3DGE - chains A and B of the 4 polymer chains in the assembly; structure by X-ray diffraction, 2.80 A resolution.

[Chain A (and B)]
Name: Sensor protein
Organism: Thermotoga maritima
Notes: EC 2.7.13.3; fragment: Cytoplasmic domain; chain B of this document is another copy of the same molecule, construct and numbering; everything in this record applies to it too
UniProtKB: Q9WZV7 (Q9WZV7_THEMA); residue numbers follow UniProt; this construct covers 232-489
Amino-acid sequence (258 residues; row label = number of the first residue in the row):
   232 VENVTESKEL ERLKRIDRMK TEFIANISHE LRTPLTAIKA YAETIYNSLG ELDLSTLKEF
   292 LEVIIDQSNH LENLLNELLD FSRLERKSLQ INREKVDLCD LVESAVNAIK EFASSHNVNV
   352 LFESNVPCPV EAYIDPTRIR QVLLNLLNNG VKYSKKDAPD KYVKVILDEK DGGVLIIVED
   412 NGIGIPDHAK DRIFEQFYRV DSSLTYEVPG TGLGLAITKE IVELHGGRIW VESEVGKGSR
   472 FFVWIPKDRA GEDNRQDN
Unresolved in the structure: 232-244, 482-489
Cystine bridges: Cys330-Cys359
Residues lining bound ligands: ADP (adenosine-5'-diphosphate): Asn376, Asn380, Gly381, Lys383, Tyr384, Asp411, Gly415, Ile416, Ile424, Tyr429, Arg430, Val431, Gly441, Thr442, Gly443, Leu444, Gly445, Leu446, Ser470, Phe472

[Chain A / chain B interface]
Residue-residue contacts (61; chain A residue first):
  Ile247(A) with Asp248(B)
  Asp248(A) with Ile247(B)
  Lys251(A) with Lys251(B); Glu316(B), salt bridge; Phe428(B)
  Thr252(A) with Glu316(B), hydrogen bond
  Phe254(A) with Ile255(B), hydrophobic
  Ile255(A) with Phe254(B), hydrophobic; Leu309(B); Phe312(B), hydrophobic; Ser313(B)
  Ile258(A) with Leu309(B), hydrophobic
  Ser259(A) with Leu310(B)
  Leu262(A) with Leu262(B), hydrophobic; Leu306(B), hydrophobic
  Arg263(A) with Leu306(B); Asn307(B), hydrogen bond
  Leu266(A) with Ser299(B); Leu302(B), hydrophobic; Glu303(B); Leu306(B), hydrophobic
  Ile269(A) with Ser299(B)
  Lys270(A) with Asn300(B); Glu303(B)
  Ala273(A) with Ile295(B), hydrophobic; Ile296(B), hydrophobic
  Glu274(A) with Ile296(B)
  Ile276(A) with Leu292(B), hydrophobic
  Tyr277(A) with Lys289(B); Leu292(B), hydrophobic; Glu293(B), hydrogen bond; Ile296(B), hydrophobic
  Leu280(A) with Leu288(B), hydrophobic; Lys289(B)
  Leu288(A) with Leu280(B), hydrophobic
  Lys289(A) with Tyr277(B); Leu280(B)
  Leu292(A) with Ile276(B), hydrophobic; Tyr277(B), hydrophobic
  Glu293(A) with Tyr277(B), hydrogen bond
  Ile295(A) with Ala273(B), hydrophobic
  Ile296(A) with Ala273(B), hydrophobic; Glu274(B)
  Ser299(A) with Ile269(B)
  Asn300(A) with Lys270(B), hydrogen bond
  Leu302(A) with Leu266(B), hydrophobic; Leu302(B), hydrophobic
  Glu303(A) with Leu266(B); Lys270(B), salt bridge
  Leu306(A) with Leu262(B), hydrophobic; Arg263(B); Leu266(B), hydrophobic
  Asn307(A) with Arg263(B), hydrogen bond
  Leu309(A) with Ile255(B); Ile258(B), hydrophobic
  Leu310(A) with Ser259(B)
  Phe312(A) with Ile255(B), hydrophobic
  Glu316(A) with Asp248(B); Lys251(B), salt bridge; Thr252(B)
  Phe428(A) with Lys251(B)
Interface residues without a listed pair, chain A (38 interface residues in all): Ala256, Leu285, Ser313
Interface residues without a listed pair, chain B (38 interface residues in all): Ala256, Leu285

[In short]
The chain A/chain B interface involves 38 residues from each chain; the contacts include 6 hydrogen bonds and
3 salt bridges. Polar pairs include Lys251(A)-Glu316(B), Glu303(A)-Lys270(B) and Thr252(A)-Glu316(B). Chain A
binds ADP.
Chain A and chain B are both Sensor protein (Thermotoga maritima); the structure, Structure of a histidine
kinase-response regulator complex reveals insights into Two-component signaling and a novel
cis-autophosphorylation ..., was determined by X-ray diffraction together with 3GL9 and 3DGF from the same
study.
